3SUK - chain A; structure by X-ray diffraction, 1.34 A resolution.

== Chain A ==
Molecule: Cerato-platanin-like protein
From: Moniliophthora perniciosa
UniProtKB: B2C3H9 (B2C3H9_MONPR); residue numbers follow UniProt; this construct covers 17-140
Sequence (125 residues; numbered 16 to 140; the number before each row is that of its first residue):
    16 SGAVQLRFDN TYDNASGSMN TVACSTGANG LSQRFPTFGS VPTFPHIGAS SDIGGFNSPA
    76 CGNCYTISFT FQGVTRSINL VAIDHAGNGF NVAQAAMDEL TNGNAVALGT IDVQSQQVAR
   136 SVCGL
Unresolved in the structure: 16
Cystine bridges: Cys39-Cys76, Cys79-Cys138
Construct notes: expression tag (16)

== In short ==
Chain A is Cerato-platanin-like protein (Moniliophthora perniciosa); the structure, Crystal structure of
cerato-platanin 2 from M. perniciosa (MpCP2), was determined by X-ray diffraction together with 3SUJ, 3SUL and
3SUM from the same study.
